PDB entry 8YEO | electron microscopy, 3.44 A resolution | chains T and E of the 12 polymer chains in the assembly

# Chain T
Molecule: TS
Source organism: Selenomonas sp
Sequence (48 nucleotides; row label = number of the first residue in the row):
     6 GCCAAGCTTTTTAACAGTGGCCTTATTAAATGACTTCTCCGCTAATAC

# Chain E
Name: Cas7f
Source organism: Selenomonas sp
Chain sequence (335 residues; each row starts with the number of its first residue):
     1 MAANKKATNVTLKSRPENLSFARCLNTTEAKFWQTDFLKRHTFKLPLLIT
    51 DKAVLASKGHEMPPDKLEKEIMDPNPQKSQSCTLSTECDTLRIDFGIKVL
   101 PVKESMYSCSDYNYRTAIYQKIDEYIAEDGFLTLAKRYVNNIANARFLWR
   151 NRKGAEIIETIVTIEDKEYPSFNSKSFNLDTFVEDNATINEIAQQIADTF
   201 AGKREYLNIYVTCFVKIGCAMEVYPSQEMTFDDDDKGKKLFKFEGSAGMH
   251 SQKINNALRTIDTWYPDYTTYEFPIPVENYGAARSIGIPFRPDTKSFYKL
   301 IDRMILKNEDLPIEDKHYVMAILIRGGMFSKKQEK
Not modelled in the structure: 1-11, 334-335

# How chain T and chain E interact
Pairs across the interface (19):
  DT14(T) - Lys58(E)  phosphate contact
  DT14(T) - Pro74(E)  sugar contact
  DT15(T) - Lys58(E)  salt bridge to the phosphate
  DT15(T) - Asn75(E)  sugar contact
  DT15(T) - Pro76(E)  sugar contact
  DT16(T) - Asn75(E)  hydrogen bond to the base
  DT16(T) - Gln77(E)  base contact
  DT16(T) - Lys236(E)  base contact
  DT17(T) - His60(E)  base contact
  A21(T) - Phe231(E)  base contact
  DT23(T) - Met328(E)  base contact
  G24(T) - Glu17(E)  sugar contact
  G24(T) - Asn18(E)  hydrogen bond to the base
  G24(T) - Met328(E)  base contact
  G24(T) - Ser330(E)  sugar contact
  G24(T) - Lys332(E)  phosphate contact
  G25(T) - Glu17(E)  sugar contact
  G25(T) - Asn18(E)  base contact
  G25(T) - Lys332(E)  phosphate contact
Also at the interface, not in a pair above, chain E (14 interface residues in all): Lys331

# In short
8 residues of chain T and 14 residues of chain E are in contact, with 2 hydrogen bonds and 1 salt bridge.
Polar pairs include DT16(T)-Asn75(E), G24(T)-Asn18(E) and DT15(T)-Lys58(E).
Chain T is TS and chain E is Cas7f, both from Selenomonas sp; the structure, Type I-FHNH Cascade-dsDNA R-loop
complex, was determined by electron microscopy, deposited together with 8YDB, 8YH9 and 8YHA.
